Entry 5I89 (X-ray diffraction, 1.07 A resolution); this record covers chain A.

== Chain A ==
Protein: CREB-binding protein
Source organism: Homo sapiens
Notes: fragment: bromodomain
Reference sequence: Q92793 (CBP_HUMAN); residues 1082-1197 here = UniProt positions 1082-1197
Sequence (118 residues; each row starts with the number of its first residue):
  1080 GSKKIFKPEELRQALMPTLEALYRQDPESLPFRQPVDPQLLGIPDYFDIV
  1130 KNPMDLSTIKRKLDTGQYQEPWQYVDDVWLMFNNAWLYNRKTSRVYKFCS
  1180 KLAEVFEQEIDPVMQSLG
Disordered / not traced: 1080-1082
Sequence notes: expression tag (1080-1081)
Swiss-Prot annotation at these positions:
  - region: Asn1162 to Lys1180 (Interaction with ASF1A)
  - natural variant: Tyr1175 (Y1175C: In RSTS1)
  - mutagenesis: Asp1116 (D1116R: Impairs binding to acetylated histones), Phe1126 (F1126A: Impairs binding to acetylated histones), Asn1162 (N1162E/R: Abolishes interaction with ASF1A), Trp1165 (W1165A: Abolishes interaction with ASF1A), Lys1170 (K1170E: Impairs binding to acetylated histones), Ser1179 (S1179I: Impairs interaction with ASF1A), Lys1180 (K1180E: Abolishes interaction with ASF1A), Glu1183 (E1183R: Abolishes interaction with ASF1A)
Bound ions: Ca2+ near Asp1105 (its only coordinating residue here)
Residues lining bound ligands: 69B ((4R)-6-(3-cyclopropyl-1-methyl-1H-indazol-5-yl)-4-methyl-1,3,4,5-tetrahydro-2H-1,5-benzodiazepin-2-one): Leu1109, Pro1110, Phe1111, Gln1113, Val1115, Leu1120, Ile1122, Tyr1125, Ala1164, Tyr1167, Asn1168, Arg1173, Val1174, Phe1177
What the authors report for this chain:
  - binding site for 69B: Pro1110, Arg1173

== Summary ==
Bound to chain A: compound 69B. UniProt lists 8 mutagenesis sites. The paper reports a binding site for 69B at
Pro1110 and Arg1173.
Chain A is CREB-binding protein (Homo sapiens); the structure, Crystal structure of the bromodomain of human
CREBBP bound to the benzodiazepinone G02857790, was determined by X-ray diffraction, deposited together with
5I83, 5I86, 5I8B and 5I8G.
